PDB entry 2EC0 | X-ray diffraction, 2.75 A resolution | chains B and A of the 3 polymer chains in the assembly

[Chain B]
Molecule: 8-nt RNA strand
Sequence (8 nucleotides; each row starts with the number of its first residue):
   903 AUGGGCCC

[Chain A]
Name: RNA-dependent RNA polymerase
Source organism: Foot-and-mouth disease virus C-S8c1
Notes: EC 2.7.7.48
UniProt: Q0QEE1 (Q0QEE1_9PICO); residues 1-470 here correspond to UniProt positions 1719-2188 (UniProt number = residue number + 1718)
Sequence (476 residues; each row starts with the number of its first residue):
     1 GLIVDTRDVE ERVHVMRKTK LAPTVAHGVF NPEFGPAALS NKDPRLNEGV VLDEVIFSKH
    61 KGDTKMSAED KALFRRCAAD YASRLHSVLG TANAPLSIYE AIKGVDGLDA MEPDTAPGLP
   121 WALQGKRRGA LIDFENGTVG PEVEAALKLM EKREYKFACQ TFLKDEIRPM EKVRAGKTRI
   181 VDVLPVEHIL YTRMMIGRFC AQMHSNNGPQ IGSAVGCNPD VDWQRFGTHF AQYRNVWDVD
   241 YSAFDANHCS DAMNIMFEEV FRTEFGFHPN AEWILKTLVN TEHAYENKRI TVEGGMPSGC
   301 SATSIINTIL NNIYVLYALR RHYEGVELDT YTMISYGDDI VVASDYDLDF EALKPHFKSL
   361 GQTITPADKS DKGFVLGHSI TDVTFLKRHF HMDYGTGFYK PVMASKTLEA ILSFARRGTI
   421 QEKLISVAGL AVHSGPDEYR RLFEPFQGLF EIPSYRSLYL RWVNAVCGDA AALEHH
Not modelled in the structure: 471-476
Sequence notes: cloning artifact (471-476)
Bound ions: Mg2+: Asp238, Asp339, Thr384
Residues lining bound ligands: pyrophosphate (PPV): Arg168, Arg179, Tyr241, Ser242, Ala243
Reported in the primary citation:
  - binding site for pyrophosphate: Arg168, Ala243
  - binding site for the 7-nt RNA strand: Ser304, Tyr336, Asp338, Lys387
  - binding site for the 8-nt RNA strand (chain B): Thr115, Arg128, Gly299, Cys300, Ser301, Ala302, Thr303
  - mutagenesis - S298A, T303A, D338A, K387A/R388A: abolished growth

[Interface between chain B and chain A]
Residue-residue contacts (34):
  A903(B) - Thr115(A)  sugar contact
  A903(B) - Ala116(A)  hydrogen bond to the phosphate
  A903(B) - Lys164(A)  base contact
  A903(B) - Val181(A)  base contact
  A903(B) - Val183(A)  sugar contact
  A903(B) - Ser298(A)  base contact
  A903(B) - Gly299(A)  base contact
  U904(B) - Glu112(A)  phosphate contact
  U904(B) - Thr115(A)  hydrogen bond to the phosphate
  U904(B) - Arg128(A)  salt bridge to the phosphate
  U904(B) - Gly299(A)  sugar contact
  U904(B) - Cys300(A)  hydrogen bond to the sugar
  U904(B) - Ser301(A)  sugar contact
  U904(B) - Ala302(A)  hydrogen bond to the sugar
  U904(B) - Thr303(A)  sugar contact
  G905(B) - Ile189(A)  phosphate contact
  G905(B) - Arg193(A)  salt bridge to the phosphate
  G905(B) - His204(A)  phosphate contact
  G905(B) - Ser301(A)  hydrogen bond to the phosphate
  G905(B) - Tyr336(A)  hydrogen bond to the base
  G906(B) - Leu108(A)  phosphate contact
  G906(B) - Asp109(A)  hydrogen bond to the phosphate
  G906(B) - His204(A)  salt bridge to the phosphate
  G906(B) - Gly216(A)  hydrogen bond to the sugar
  G906(B) - Cys217(A)  hydrogen bond to the sugar
  G906(B) - Tyr336(A)  sugar contact
  G907(B) - Asp109(A)  phosphate contact
  G907(B) - Gly216(A)  sugar contact
  G907(B) - Cys217(A)  sugar contact
  G907(B) - Asn218(A)  hydrogen bond to the sugar
  C908(B) - Asn218(A)  sugar contact
  C909(B) - Ile425(A)  phosphate contact
  C909(B) - Arg461(A)  salt bridge to the phosphate
  C910(B) - Arg461(A)  salt bridge to the phosphate
Also at the interface, not in a pair above, chain A (30 interface residues in all): Gly107, Phe162, Val215, Pro219, Ser304, Ser426

[Summary]
The interface between chain B and chain A involves 8 residues on one side and 30 on the other; the contacts
include 10 hydrogen bonds and 5 salt bridges. Polar pairs include G905(B)-Tyr336(A), U904(B)-Cys300(A) and
U904(B)-Ala302(A). The paper reports a binding site for the 8-nt RNA strand (chain B) at Thr115(A), Arg128(A)
and Gly299(A) among others; S298A, T303A and D338A of chain A, among others, abolish growth.
Chain B is an 8-nt RNA strand and chain A is RNA-dependent RNA polymerase (Foot-and-mouth disease virus
C-S8c1); the structure, RNA-dependent RNA polymerase of foot-and-mouth disease virus in complex with a
template-primer RNA and ATP, was determined by X-ray diffraction together with 2E9R, 2E9T and 2E9Z from the
same study.
